PDB entry 3MFV | X-ray diffraction, 1.90 A resolution | chain A

# Chain A
Molecule: Arginase-1
From: Homo sapiens
Notes: EC 3.5.3.1
UniProtKB: P05089 (ARGI1_HUMAN); numbering as in UniProt (aligned over 1-322)
Sequence (322 residues; numbered 1 to 322; the number before each row is that of its first residue):
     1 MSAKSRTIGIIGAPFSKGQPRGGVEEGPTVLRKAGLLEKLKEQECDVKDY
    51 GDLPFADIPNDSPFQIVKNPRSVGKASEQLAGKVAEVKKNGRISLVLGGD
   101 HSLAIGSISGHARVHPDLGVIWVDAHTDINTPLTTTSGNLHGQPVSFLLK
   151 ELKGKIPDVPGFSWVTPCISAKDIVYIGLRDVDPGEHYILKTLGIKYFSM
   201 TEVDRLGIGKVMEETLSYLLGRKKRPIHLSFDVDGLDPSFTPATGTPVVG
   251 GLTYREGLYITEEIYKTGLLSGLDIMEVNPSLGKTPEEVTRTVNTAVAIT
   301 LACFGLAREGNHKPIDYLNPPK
Disordered / not traced: 1-5, 319-322
Ion coordination: Mn2+ site 1: His101, Asp124, Asp128, Asp232 (together with 2-aminohomohistidine); Mn2+ site 2: Asp124, His126, Asp232, Asp234
Ligand contacts: 2-aminohomohistidine (Z70; (2S)-2-amino-4-(2-amino-1H-imidazol-5-yl)butanoic acid): His101, Asp124, His126, Asp128, Asn130, Thr135, Ser137, Asn139, His141, Gly142, Asp183, Glu186, Asp232, Asp234, Thr246, Glu277
Curated features (UniProtKB/Swiss-Prot):
  - binding site (Mn(2+)): His101, Asp124, His126, Asp128, Asp232, Asp234
  - binding site (substrate): His126 to Asn130, Ser137 to Asn139, Asp183, Thr246, Glu277
  - modified residue: Lys17 (N6-succinyllysine), Ser62 (Phosphoserine), Ser72 (Phosphoserine), Lys75 (N6-succinyllysine), Ser163 (Phosphoserine), Ser217 (Phosphoserine)
What the authors report for this chain:
  - binding site for 2-aminohomohistidine: His126, His141

# Summary
Ligands of chain A: 2-aminohomohistidine. His101, Asp124, Asp128 and Asp232 form the Mn2+ site 1. The Mn2+
site 2 is built by Asp124, His126, Asp232 and Asp234. UniProt lists 6 Mn2+-binding residues and 11
substrate-binding residues. From the paper: a binding site for 2-aminohomohistidine at His126 and His141.
Chain A is Arginase-1 (Homo sapiens); the structure, Crystal structure of human arginase I in complex with
2-aminohomohistidine, was determined by X-ray diffraction together with 3MFW from the same study.
